PDB entry 1W5W | X-ray diffraction, 1.80 A resolution | chains A and B

== Chain A (and B) ==
Protein: Pol polyprotein
Organism: Human immunodeficiency virus
Notes: EC 3.4.23.16; chain B of this document is another copy of the same molecule, construct and numbering; everything in this record applies to it too
Reference sequence: P03366 (POL_HV1B1); residues -10 to 99 here correspond to UniProt positions 58-167 (UniProt number = residue number + 68)
Amino-acid sequence (110 residues; each row starts with the number of its first residue; numbers below 1 keep their minus sign (Ala-10 is residue -10)):
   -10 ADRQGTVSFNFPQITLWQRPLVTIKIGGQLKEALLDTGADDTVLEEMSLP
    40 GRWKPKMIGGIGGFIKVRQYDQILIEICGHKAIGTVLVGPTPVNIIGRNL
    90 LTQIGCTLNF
Unresolved in the structure: -10 to 0
Ligand contacts: inhibitor bea403 (BE4; (2R,3R,4R,5R)-2,5-bis[(2,4-difluorobenzyl)oxy]-3,4-dihydroxy-N,n'-bis[(1R,2S)-2-hydroxy-2,3-dihydro-1H-inden-1-yl]hexan ediamide): Arg8, Leu23, Asp25, Gly27, Ala28, Asp29, Asp30, Val32, Ile47, Gly48, Gly49, Ile50, Leu76, Pro81, Val82, Ile84

== Interface between chain A and chain B ==
Contacting residue pairs (97; chain A residue first):
  Pro1(A) - Leu97(B)
  Pro1(A) - Asn98(B)
  Pro1(A) - Phe99(B)  hydrogen bond (backbone-backbone)
  Gln2(A) - Thr96(B)  hydrogen bond
  Gln2(A) - Leu97(B)
  Gln2(A) - Asn98(B)  hydrogen bond
  Ile3(A) - Thr96(B)
  Ile3(A) - Leu97(B)  hydrogen bond (backbone-backbone)
  Ile3(A) - Phe99(B)  hydrophobic
  Leu5(A) - Thr26(B)
  Leu5(A) - Arg87(B)  hydrogen bond (backbone-side chain)
  Leu5(A) - Leu90(B)  hydrophobic
  Leu5(A) - Thr91(B)
  Leu5(A) - Cys95(B)
  Trp6(A) - Arg87(B)  hydrogen bond (backbone-side chain)
  Trp6(A) - Thr91(B)
  Gln7(A) - Arg87(B)
  Arg8(A) - Asp29(B)  salt bridge
  Arg8(A) - Arg87(B)
  Pro9(A) - Thr26(B)
  Pro9(A) - Arg87(B)
  Leu23(A) - Gly27(B)
  Leu24(A) - Thr26(B)  hydrogen bond (backbone-side chain)
  Leu24(A) - Leu97(B)  hydrophobic
  Asp25(A) - Asp25(B)
  Asp25(A) - Thr26(B)
  Asp25(A) - Gly27(B)  hydrogen bond (side chain-backbone)
  Thr26(A) - Leu5(B)
  Thr26(A) - Pro9(B)
  Thr26(A) - Leu24(B)  hydrogen bond (side chain-backbone)
  Thr26(A) - Asp25(B)
  Thr26(A) - Thr26(B)  hydrogen bond (side chain-backbone)
  Thr26(A) - Leu97(B)
  Gly27(A) - Leu23(B)
  Gly27(A) - Asp25(B)  hydrogen bond (backbone-side chain)
  Asp29(A) - Arg8(B)  salt bridge
  Ile47(A) - Ile50(B)  hydrophobic
  Gly49(A) - Ile50(B)
  Gly49(A) - Pro81(B)
  Ile50(A) - Gly49(B)
  Ile50(A) - Ile50(B)  hydrogen bond (backbone-backbone)
  Ile50(A) - Gly51(B)  hydrogen bond (backbone-backbone)
  Ile50(A) - Gly52(B)
  Ile50(A) - Ile54(B)  hydrophobic
  Ile50(A) - Ile84(B)  hydrophobic
  Gly51(A) - Gly51(B)
  Gly51(A) - Gly52(B)
  Gly51(A) - Ile54(B)
  Gly52(A) - Gly51(B)
  Ile54(A) - Ile50(B)
  Ile54(A) - Gly51(B)
  Cys67(A) - Phe99(B)  hydrophobic
  His69(A) - Phe99(B)
  Pro81(A) - Gly49(B)
  Pro81(A) - Ile50(B)
  Arg87(A) - Leu5(B)  hydrogen bond (side chain-backbone)
  Arg87(A) - Trp6(B)  hydrogen bond (side chain-backbone)
  Arg87(A) - Gln7(B)
  Arg87(A) - Arg8(B)
  Arg87(A) - Pro9(B)
  Leu90(A) - Leu5(B)  hydrophobic
  Thr91(A) - Leu5(B)
  Thr91(A) - Trp6(B)
  Gln92(A) - Trp6(B)
  Ile93(A) - Phe99(B)
  Gly94(A) - Asn98(B)
  Gly94(A) - Phe99(B)
  Cys95(A) - Leu5(B)
  Cys95(A) - Leu97(B)  hydrophobic
  Cys95(A) - Asn98(B)
  Cys95(A) - Phe99(B)  hydrophobic
  Thr96(A) - Gln2(B)
  Thr96(A) - Ile3(B)
  Thr96(A) - Thr96(B)
  Thr96(A) - Leu97(B)
  Thr96(A) - Asn98(B)  hydrogen bond (backbone-backbone)
  Leu97(A) - Pro1(B)
  Leu97(A) - Gln2(B)
  Leu97(A) - Ile3(B)  hydrogen bond (backbone-backbone)
  Leu97(A) - Leu5(B)  hydrophobic
  Leu97(A) - Pro9(B)  hydrophobic
  Leu97(A) - Leu24(B)  hydrophobic
  Leu97(A) - Thr96(B)
  Leu97(A) - Leu97(B)  hydrophobic
  Asn98(A) - Pro1(B)
  Asn98(A) - Gln2(B)  hydrogen bond
  Asn98(A) - Gly94(B)
  Asn98(A) - Cys95(B)
  Asn98(A) - Thr96(B)  hydrogen bond (backbone-backbone)
  Asn98(A) - Asn98(B)  hydrogen bond
  Phe99(A) - Pro1(B)  hydrogen bond (backbone-backbone)
  Phe99(A) - Ile3(B)  hydrophobic
  Phe99(A) - Cys67(B)  hydrophobic
  Phe99(A) - His69(B)
  Phe99(A) - Ile93(B)
  Phe99(A) - Gly94(B)
  Phe99(A) - Cys95(B)  hydrophobic
Also at the interface, not in a pair above, chain A (39 interface residues in all): Thr4, Val32, Gly48, Thr80, Ile84
Also at the interface, not in a pair above, chain B (37 interface residues in all): Thr4, Ile47, Phe53, Thr80

== In short ==
39 residues of chain A and 37 residues of chain B are in contact; the contacts include 21 hydrogen bonds and 2
salt bridges. Polar pairs include Arg8(A)-Asp29(B), Gln2(A)-Thr96(B) and Gln2(A)-Asn98(B). Bound to chain A:
inhibitor bea403.
Both chains are Pol polyprotein (Human immunodeficiency virus). Entry 1W5W (HIV-1 protease in complex with
fluoro substituted diol-based C2- symmetric inhibitor) was determined by X-ray diffraction together with 1EC0,
1W5X, 1W5V and 1W5Y from the same study.
